Entry 7PC5 (X-ray diffraction, 1.70 A resolution); this record covers chains A and B.

[Chain A]
Molecule: PDZ domain-containing protein 7, Annexin A2
Organism: Homo sapiens
UniProtKB: chimeric construct of Q9H5P4, P07355: residues 858-953 from Q9H5P4 (PDZD7_HUMAN) positions 858-953 (same numbers); residues 955-1272 from P07355 positions 22-339 (UniProt number = residue number - 933)
Amino-acid sequence (420 residues; row label = number of the first residue in the row):
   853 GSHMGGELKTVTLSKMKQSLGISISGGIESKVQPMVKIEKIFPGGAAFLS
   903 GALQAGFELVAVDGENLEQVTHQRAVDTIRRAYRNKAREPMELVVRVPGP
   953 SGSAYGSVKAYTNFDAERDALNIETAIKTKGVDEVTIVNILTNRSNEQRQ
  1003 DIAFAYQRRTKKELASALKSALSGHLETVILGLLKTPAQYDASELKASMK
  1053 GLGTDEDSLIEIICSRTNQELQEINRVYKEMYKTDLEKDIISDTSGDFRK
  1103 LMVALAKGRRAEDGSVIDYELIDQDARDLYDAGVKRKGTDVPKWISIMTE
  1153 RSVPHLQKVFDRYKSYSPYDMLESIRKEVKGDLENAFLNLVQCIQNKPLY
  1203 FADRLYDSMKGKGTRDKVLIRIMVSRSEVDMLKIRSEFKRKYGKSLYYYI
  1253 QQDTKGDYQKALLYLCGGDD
Disordered / not traced: 853-858, 951-959
Sequence notes: expression tag (853-857); linker (954); conflict Glu999 (Ala66 in P07355)
Metal / ion sites: Ca2+ site 1: Gly983, Val984, Glu986; Ca2+ site 2: Lys1021, Leu1024, Glu1029; Ca2+ site 3: Met1051, Gly1053, Gly1055, Asp1095; Ca2+ site 4: Gly1135, Arg1138, Gly1140, Glu1180; Ca2+ site 5: Ser1167, Met1211, Gly1213, Gly1215, Asp1255
UniProt features mapped onto this chain:
  - modified residue: Tyr957 (Phosphotyrosine), Ser959 (Phosphoserine), Lys982 (N6-acetyllysine), Lys1085 (N6-acetyllysine), Ser1117 (Phosphoserine), Tyr1132 (Phosphotyrosine), Lys1160 (N6-acetyllysine)
  - cross-link: Lys982 (Glycyl lysine isopeptide (Lys-Gly) (interchain with G-Cter in SUMO1))

[Chain B]
Molecule: Exocyst complex component 4
UniProtKB: Q96A65 (EXOC4_HUMAN); residues 27-36 here correspond to UniProt positions 965-974 (UniProt number = residue number + 938)
Amino-acid sequence (10 residues; numbered 27 to 36; the number before each row is that of its first residue):
    27 ATKDKKITTV
Disordered / not traced: 27-30

[How chain A and chain B interact]
Contacting residue pairs (21):
  Ile874(A) - Thr35(B)
  Ile874(A) - Val36(B)  hydrogen bond (backbone-backbone)
  Ser875(A) - Thr34(B)
  Ser875(A) - Thr35(B)
  Ile876(A) - Lys32(B)
  Ile876(A) - Ile33(B)
  Ile876(A) - Thr34(B)  hydrogen bond (backbone-backbone)
  Ile876(A) - Val36(B)  hydrophobic
  Ser877(A) - Lys32(B)
  Ser877(A) - Ile33(B)
  Gly878(A) - Lys32(B)
  Val884(A) - Lys31(B)
  Glu891(A) - Ile33(B)
  Phe894(A) - Thr35(B)
  His924(A) - Lys32(B)
  His924(A) - Thr34(B)  hydrogen bond
  Gln925(A) - Lys32(B)
  Val928(A) - Thr34(B)
  Arg932(A) - Thr34(B)
  Arg932(A) - Thr35(B)  hydrogen bond (side chain-backbone)
  Arg932(A) - Val36(B)  hydrogen bond (side chain-backbone)
Interface residues without a listed pair, chain A (14 interface residues in all): Leu872, Ile931

[Summary]
The interface between chain A and chain B involves 14 residues on one side and 6 on the other, with 5 hydrogen
bonds. Polar pairs include His924(A)-Thr34(B), Arg932(A)-Thr35(B) and Arg932(A)-Val36(B). Gly983(A), Val984(A)
and Glu986(A) coordinate Ca2+ site 1.
Here chain A is PDZ domain-containing protein 7, Annexin A2 (Homo sapiens) and chain B is Exocyst complex
component 4. Entry 7PC5 (The third PDZ domain of PDZD7 complexed with the PDZ-binding motif of EXOC4) was
determined by X-ray diffraction together with 7PC3, 7PC4, 7PC7, 7PC8, 7QQL and 7QQN from the same study.
